7PIB - chains r and 3 of the 56 polymer chains in the assembly; structure by electron microscopy, 4.70 A resolution (low resolution: residue-level contacts below are approximate; hydrogen-bond / salt-bridge calls are withheld).

# Chain r
Protein: 50S ribosomal protein L22
Source organism: Mycoplasma pneumoniae M129
UniProt: P75575 (RL22_MYCPN); numbering as in UniProt (aligned over 1-159)
Sequence (159 residues; row label = number of the first residue in the row):
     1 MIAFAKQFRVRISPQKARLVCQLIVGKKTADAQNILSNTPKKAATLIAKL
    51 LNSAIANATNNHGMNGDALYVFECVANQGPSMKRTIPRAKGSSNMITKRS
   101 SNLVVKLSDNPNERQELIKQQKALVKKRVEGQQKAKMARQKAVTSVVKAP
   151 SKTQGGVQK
Unresolved in the structure: 140-159
UniProt features mapped onto this chain:
  - natural variant: Pro111 to Arg114 (deletion: After 48 telithromycin passages), Asn112 (N112R: After 37 telithromycin passages), Arg114 (R114T: After 20 and 32 telithromycin passages)
Disulfide bonds: Cys21-Cys74

# Chain 3
Molecule: 23S ribosomal RNA
Source organism: Mycoplasma pneumoniae M129
Sequence (2907 nucleotides; numbered 1 to 2907; the number before each row is that of its first residue):
     1 UACAAUAAGUUACUAAGGGCUUAUGGUGGAUGCCUUGGCACUAAUAGGCG
    51 AUGAAGGACGUGUUAACCUGCGAUAAGCUUCGGGUAGGUGGUAAGAACCU
   101 CAGAUCCGGAGAUUUCCGAAUGGAGCAAUCCGGUAGUUGGAAACAGCUAU
   151 CAUUAAUUGAUGAAUAAAUAGUCAAUUAAAGCAAUACGUGGUGAAGUGAA
   201 ACAUCUCAGUAGCCACAGGAAAAGAAAACGAAUGUGAUUCCGUGUGUAGU
   251 GGCGAGCGAAAGCGGAACAGGCCAAACUUAUCAUUAGAUAGGGGUUGUAG
   301 GGCUUGCAAUGUGGACUUGAAAACGAUAGAAGAAGCUGUUGGAAAGCAGC
   351 GCGCAAAAGGGUGAUAGCCCCGUAUUUGAAAUUGUUUUCAUACCUAGCGA
   401 GAUCCCUGAGUAGCUCGGAAAACGUUAUUUUGAGUGAAUCUGCCCAGACC
   451 AUUGGGUAAGCCUAAAUACUAAUUAGUGACCGAUAGCGAAACAGUACCGU
   501 GAGGGAAAGGUGAAAAGAACCCAGAGAUGGGAGUGAAAUAGAUUCUGAAA
   551 CCAUAUGCCUACAACGUGUCAGAGCACAUUAAUGUGUGAUGGCGUGCGUU
   601 UUGAAGUAUGAGCCGGCGAGUUAUGAUAGCAAGCGUUAGUUAACCAGGAG
   651 AUGGGGAGCUGUAGCGAAAGCGAGUUUUAAAAGAGCGUUUGUUUGUUAUU
   701 AUAGACCCGAAACGGGUUGAGCUAGUCAUGAGCAGGUUGAAGGUUGAGUA
   751 ACAUCAACUGGAGGACCGAACCGACUCUCGUUGAAACGAUAGCGGAUGAC
   801 UUGUGAUUAGGGGUGAAAUUCCAAUCGAAAUCCGUGAUAGCUGGUUCUCG
   851 UCGAAAUAGCUUUAAGGCUAGCGUGAGAUCACAAAUAAGUGGAGGUAAAG
   901 CUACUGAAUGUAUGAUGGCGCCACCUAGGCGUACUGAAUACAAUUAAACU
   951 CUGAAUGCCAUUUAUUUUAUUCUCGCAGUCAGACAGUGGGGGAUAAGCUU
  1001 CAUUGUCAAGAGGGGAAGAGCCCAGAUCAUUAAAUAAGGUCCCCAAAAUA
  1051 UACUAAGUGGAAAAGGAUGUGAAAGUGCUAAAACAGCAAGGAUGUUGGCU
  1101 UAGAAGCAGCCAUCGUUUAAAGAGUGCGUAACAGCUCACUUGUCGAGUGU
  1151 UUUUGCGCCGAAGAUGUAACGGGGCUAAGUAUAUUACCGAAUUUAUGGAU
  1201 AAGAUUUAUAUCUUGUGGUAGACGAGCGUUGUAUUGGAGUUGAAGUCAAA
  1251 GCGUGAGCAUUGGUGGAUCCAAUACAAGUGAGAAUGCCGGCAUGAGUAAC
  1301 GCUUGGGAGUGAGAAUCUCCCAAACCGAUUGACUAAGGUUUCCUGGACCA
  1351 GGGUCGUCCUUCCAGGGUUAGUCUGGACCUAAGCUGAGGCUGAAAAGCGU
  1401 AGGCGAUGGACAACAGGUUAAUAUUCCUGUACUUACAGUUAGACUGAUGG
  1451 AGUGACAAAGAAGGUUUUCCACCCCCAUAAUUGGAUUUGGGGAUAAAUCA
  1501 UAAGGUGGUACAAUAGGCAAAUCCGUUGUGCAUAACAUUGAGUGAUGAUG
  1551 UCGAGUGAAUGAGUGAUCAAGUAGCGAAGGUGGUAUUAAUCAUGCUUUCA
  1601 AGAAAAGCUUCUAGGGUUAAUCUAGCUGUAACCAGUACCGAGAACGAACA
  1651 CACGUAGUCAAGGAGAGGAUCCUAAGGUUAGCGAGUGAACUAUAGCCAAG
  1701 GAACUCUGCAAAUUAACCCCGUAAGUUAGCGAGAAGGGGUGCUUAUGUAA
  1751 AAGUAAGCCGCAGUGAAGAACGAGGGGGGACUGUUUAACUAAAACACAAC
  1801 UCUAUGCCAAACCGUAAGGUGAUGUAUAUGGGGUGACACCUGCCCAGUGC
  1851 UGGAAGGUUAAAGAAGGAGGUUAGCGCAAGCGAAGCUUUUAACUGAAGCC
  1901 CCAGUGAACGGCGGCCGUAACUAUAACGGUCCUAAGGUAGCGAAAUUCCU
  1951 AGUCGGGUAAAUUCCGUCCCGCUUGAAUGGUGUAACCAUCUCUUGACUGU
  2001 CUCGGCUAUAGACUCGGUGAAAUCCAGGUACGGGUGAAGACACCCGUUAG
  2051 GCGCAACGGGACGGAAAGACCCCGUGAAGCUUUACUGUAGCUUAAUAUUG
  2101 AUCAGGACAUUAUCAUGUAGAGAAUAGGUAGGAGCAAUCGAUGCAAGUUC
  2151 GCUAGGACUUGUUGAUGCGAAAGGUGGAAUACUACCCUUGGUUGUGUGCU
  2201 GUUCUAAUUGGUAACUGUUAUCCAGUUUCAAGACAGUGUUAGGUGGGCAG
  2251 UUUGACUGGGGCGGUCGCCUCCUAAAAGGUAACGGAGGCGUACAAAGGUA
  2301 CCUUCAGUACGGUUGGAAAUCGUAUGUAGAGUGUAAUGGUGUAAGGGUGC
  2351 UUGACUGUGAGACAUACAGGUCGAACAGGUGAGAAAUCAGGUCAUAGUGA
  2401 UCCGGUGGUCCAGUAUGGAAUGGCCAUCGCUCAACGGAUAAAAGCUACUC
  2451 CGGGGAUAACAGGCUGAUACUGCCCAAGAGUUCAUAUCGACGGCAGUGUU
  2501 UGGCACCUCGAUGUCGACUCAUCUCAUCCUCGAGCUGAAGCAGGUUCGAA
  2551 GGGUUCGGCUGUUCGCCGAUUAAAGAGAUACGUGAGUUGGGUUCAAACCG
  2601 UCGUGAGACAGGUUGGUCCCUAUCUAUUGUGCCCGUAGGAAGAUUGAAGA
  2651 GUGUUGCUUCUAGUACGAGAGGACCGAAGCGAGGACACCUCUUAUGCUCC
  2701 AGUUGUAGCGCCAGCUGCACCGCUGGGUAGUAACGUGUCUAUUAGAUAAA
  2751 CGCUGAAAGCAUCUAAGUGUGAAACUAUCUCAAAGAUUAAUCUUCCCAUU
  2801 UCGCAAGAAAGUAAGAGCCGUCAAAGACGAUGACGUUGAUAGGUUACAGG
  2851 UGUAAGCAUAGUGAUAUGUUGAGCUGAGUAAUACUAAUUGCUCGAGGACU
  2901 UAUUGGA
Unresolved in the structure: 1-7, 923-927, 1560-1569, 2901-2907

# Interface between chain r and chain 3
Contacting residue pairs - 85 pairs, chain r then chain 3:
  Phe4(r) - G530(3)
  Ala5(r) - G529(3)
  Phe8(r) - U543(3)
  Arg11(r) - A1350(3)
  Arg11(r) - G1351(3)
  Ser13(r) - G1296(3)
  Ser13(r) - G2019(3)
  Gln15(r) - G1296(3)
  Lys16(r) - G2017(3)
  Lys16(r) - U2018(3)
  Arg18(r) - A553(3)
  Gln22(r) - U554(3)
  Pro40(r) - G2016(3)
  Lys41(r) - G2016(3)
  Lys41(r) - G2017(3)
  Lys42(r) - G2017(3)
  Lys49(r) - G524(3)
  Lys49(r) - A527(3)
  Asn52(r) - A523(3)
  Ser53(r) - A523(3)
  Ala56(r) - A523(3)
  Asn57(r) - G529(3)
  Asn57(r) - G530(3)
  Asn60(r) - C522(3)
  Asn61(r) - C522(3)
  Asn61(r) - G530(3)
  Asn61(r) - G531(3)
  His62(r) - G531(3)
  Glu73(r) - U554(3)
  Glu73(r) - A555(3)
  Val75(r) - A553(3)
  Asn77(r) - G25(3)
  Asn77(r) - G26(3)
  Gln78(r) - G26(3)
  Gln78(r) - U27(3)
  Gln78(r) - C552(3)
  Gln78(r) - C1291(3)
  Gln78(r) - A1292(3)
  Gly79(r) - U27(3)
  Pro80(r) - G28(3)
  Ser81(r) - C1291(3)
  Lys83(r) - G1290(3)
  Lys83(r) - C1291(3)
  Arg84(r) - A1350(3)
  Pro87(r) - A1648(3)
  Pro87(r) - C1649(3)
  Arg88(r) - U782(3)
  Arg88(r) - G783(3)
  Arg88(r) - G1353(3)
  Arg88(r) - A1648(3)
  Ala89(r) - U782(3)
  Ala89(r) - G783(3)
  Ala89(r) - A786(3)
  Lys90(r) - U782(3)
  Lys90(r) - G783(3)
  Lys90(r) - A786(3)
  Gly91(r) - A786(3)
  Gly91(r) - A1648(3)
  Ser92(r) - A1648(3)
  Ser93(r) - A1648(3)
  Asn94(r) - A2020(3)
  Asn94(r) - A2021(3)
  Met95(r) - A2020(3)
  Thr97(r) - A2020(3)
  Lys98(r) - G1351(3)
  Lys98(r) - G2019(3)
  Arg99(r) - A1292(3)
  Asn102(r) - G26(3)
  Arg114(r) - A555(3)
  Ile118(r) - U556(3)
  Leu124(r) - G1263(3)
  Val125(r) - U579(3)
  Lys127(r) - G1262(3)
  Arg128(r) - U1261(3)
  Arg128(r) - G1262(3)
  Gly131(r) - U1261(3)
  Gln132(r) - U580(3)
  Gln132(r) - A581(3)
  Gln132(r) - U1260(3)
  Gln132(r) - U1261(3)
  Lys134(r) - U1261(3)
  Lys134(r) - G1262(3)
  Ala135(r) - U1260(3)
  Ala135(r) - U1261(3)
  Lys136(r) - A581(3)
Interface residues without a listed pair, chain r (60 interface residues in all): Lys6, Gln7, Phe72, Cys74, Ile96, Gln121, Val129
Interface residues without a listed pair, chain 3 (49 interface residues in all): U22, G526, U528, C551, A784, A1248, G1352

# In short
60 residues of chain r face 49 of chain 3 across their interface.
Chain r is 50S ribosomal protein L22 and chain 3 is 23S ribosomal RNA, both from Mycoplasma pneumoniae M129;
the structure, 70S ribosome with EF-G, A/P- and P/E-site tRNAs in spectinomycin-treated Mycoplasma pneumoniae
cells, was determined by electron microscopy, deposited together with 7OOC, 7OOD, 7P6Z, 7PAH, 7PAI, 7PAJ and
23 further entries.
